PDB entry 7B59 | X-ray diffraction, 1.63 A resolution | chains BBB and CCC of the 3 polymer chains in the assembly

== Chain BBB ==
Molecule: Urease subunit beta
Source organism: Sporosarcina pasteurii
Notes: EC 3.5.1.5
UniProt: P41021 (URE2_SPOPA); numbering as in UniProt (aligned over 5-126)
Chain sequence (122 residues; numbered 5 to 126; the number before each row is that of its first residue):
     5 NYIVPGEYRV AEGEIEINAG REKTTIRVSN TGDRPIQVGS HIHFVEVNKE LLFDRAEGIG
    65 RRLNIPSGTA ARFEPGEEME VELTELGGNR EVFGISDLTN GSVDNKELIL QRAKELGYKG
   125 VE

== Chain CCC ==
Molecule: Urease subunit alpha
Source organism: Sporosarcina pasteurii
Notes: EC 3.5.1.5
UniProt: P41020 (URE1_SPOPA); residue numbers follow UniProt; this construct covers 1-34, 36-570
Chain sequence (570 residues; numbered 1 to 570; the number before each row is that of its first residue):
     1 MKINRQQYAE SYGPTVGDQV RLADTDLWIE VEKDYTTYGD EANFGGGKVL REGMGENGTY
    61 TRTENVLDLL LTNALILDYT GIYKADIGVK DGYIVGIGKG GNPDIMDGVT PNMIVGTATE
   121 VIAAEGKIVT AGGIDTHVHF INPDQVDVAL ANGITTLFGG GTGPAEGSKA TTVTPGPWNI
   181 EKMLKSTEGL PINVGILGKG HGSSIAPIME QIDAGAAGLK IHEDWGATPA SIDRSLTVAD
   241 EADVQVAIHS DTLNEAGFLE DTLRAINGRV IHSFHVEGAG GGHAPDIMAM AGHPNVLPSS
   301 TNPTRPFTVN TIDEHLDMLM VCHHLKQNIP EDVAFADSRI RPETIAAEDI LHDLGIISMM
   361 STDALAMGRA GEMVLRTWQT ADKMKKQRGP LAEEKNGSDN FRAKRYVSKY TINPAIAQGI
   421 AHEVGSIEEG KFADLVLWEP KFFGVKADRV IKGGIIAYAQ IGDPSASIPT PQPVMGRRMY
   481 GTVGDLIHDT NITFMSKSSI QQGVPAKLGL KRRIGTVKNC RNIGKKDMKW NDVTTDIDIN
   541 PETYEVKVDG EVLTCEPVKE LPMAQRYFLF
Modified positions: Lys220 (lysine nz-carboxylic acid; KCX)
Sequence notes: insertion (35)
Metal / ion sites: Ni2+ site 1: His137, His139, Lys220, Asp363 (together with oxygen atom); Ni2+ site 2: Lys220, His249, His275 (together with oxygen atom); silver ion site 1: Cys322, Met367 (together with sulfate ion); silver ion site 2: Cys322, His323 (together with sulfate ion)
Ligand contacts: oxygen atom (O): His137, His139, Lys220, His249, His275, Gly280, Asp363

== How chain BBB and chain CCC interact ==
Pairs across the interface (94):
  Ile7(BBB) with Arg21(CCC); Asp24(CCC)
  Val8(BBB) with Arg21(CCC)
  Pro9(BBB) with Ala23(CCC); Asp24(CCC); Lys441(CCC); Arg566(CCC); Tyr567(CCC)
  Gly10(BBB) with Val20(CCC); Arg21(CCC); Ala23(CCC), hydrogen bond (backbone-backbone); Pro440(CCC); Lys441(CCC)
  Glu11(BBB) with Val20(CCC); Arg21(CCC), salt bridge; Trp28(CCC)
  Tyr12(BBB) with Ala9(CCC); Pro14(CCC); Gln19(CCC); Val20(CCC), hydrophobic; Gly126(CCC)
  Arg13(BBB) with Asp18(CCC); Gln19(CCC), hydrogen bond; Trp28(CCC)
  Val14(BBB) with Arg5(CCC); Gln6(CCC); Ala9(CCC), hydrophobic; Asp18(CCC)
  Ala15(BBB) with Arg5(CCC); Gly17(CCC); Asp18(CCC), hydrogen bond (backbone-side chain)
  Glu16(BBB) with Arg5(CCC), hydrogen bond (backbone-side chain)
  Gly17(BBB) with Arg5(CCC)
  Glu18(BBB) with Lys2(CCC); Ile3(CCC)
  Ile19(BBB) with Lys2(CCC); Ile3(CCC), hydrogen bond (backbone-backbone); Arg5(CCC); Tyr8(CCC), hydrophobic; Thr15(CCC); Tyr38(CCC), hydrophobic
  Glu20(BBB) with Met1(CCC); Lys2(CCC); Tyr38(CCC)
  Ile21(BBB) with Met1(CCC), hydrogen bond (backbone-backbone); Ile3(CCC), hydrophobic; Tyr38(CCC); Gly39(CCC)
  Asn22(BBB) with Tyr38(CCC), hydrogen bond (backbone-backbone); Gly39(CCC)
  Arg25(BBB) with Asp40(CCC), salt bridge; Asp107(CCC), salt bridge
  Gly43(BBB) with Gly47(CCC)
  Ser44(BBB) with Val49(CCC)
  His45(BBB) with Gly39(CCC); Asp40(CCC), salt bridge; Val49(CCC); Met54(CCC); Ile105(CCC)
  Ile46(BBB) with Met54(CCC)
  Arg66(BBB) with Gly39(CCC); Asp40(CCC), salt bridge
  Asn68(BBB) with Met1(CCC)
  Pro70(BBB) with Met1(CCC); Ile3(CCC), hydrophobic; Tyr12(CCC)
  Ser71(BBB) with Tyr12(CCC), hydrogen bond (backbone-side chain); Gly39(CCC); Glu41(CCC), hydrogen bond (side chain-backbone); Asn43(CCC), hydrogen bond; Val49(CCC)
  Gly72(BBB) with Asn43(CCC); Lys48(CCC), hydrogen bond (backbone-side chain); Val49(CCC)
  Leu90(BBB) with Ile105(CCC)
  Gly91(BBB) with Asp104(CCC); Ile105(CCC), hydrogen bond (backbone-backbone); Asp107(CCC)
  Gly92(BBB) with Pro103(CCC); Ile105(CCC); Met106(CCC), hydrogen bond (backbone-backbone); Asp107(CCC), hydrogen bond (backbone-side chain)
  Asn93(BBB) with Pro103(CCC), hydrogen bond (backbone-backbone); Asp104(CCC), hydrogen bond (backbone-backbone)
  Arg94(BBB) with Asp104(CCC), hydrogen bond (backbone-backbone)
  Glu95(BBB) with Asp104(CCC), hydrogen bond (backbone-backbone); Ile105(CCC)
  Phe97(BBB) with Glu52(CCC); Gly53(CCC); Thr59(CCC); Asp104(CCC)
  Gly98(BBB) with Glu52(CCC)
  Ile99(BBB) with Glu52(CCC), hydrogen bond (backbone-side chain); Gly53(CCC)
Other interface residues (no listed pair), chain BBB (39 interface residues in all): Tyr6, Ile69, Thr73, Val96
Other interface residues (no listed pair), chain CCC (46 interface residues in all): Asn4, Gly13, Asp26, Thr37, Arg51, Gly397

== Summary ==
39 residues of chain BBB and 46 residues of chain CCC are in contact, with 19 hydrogen bonds and 5 salt
bridges. Polar contacts include Glu11(BBB)-Arg21(CCC), Arg25(BBB)-Asp40(CCC) and Arg25(BBB)-Asp107(CCC).
Ligands of chain CCC: oxygen atom.
Here chain BBB is Urease subunit beta and chain CCC is Urease subunit alpha, both from Sporosarcina pasteurii.
Entry 7B59 (X-ray crystal structure of Sporosarcina pasteurii urease inhibited by Ag(PEt3)Br) was determined
by X-ray diffraction (same publication as 7B58 and 7B5A).
